5UGN - chains P and A of the 4 polymer chains in the assembly; structure by X-ray diffraction, 2.00 A resolution.

== Chain P ==
Molecule: 11-nt DNA strand
Sequence (11 nucleotides; each row starts with the number of its first residue):
     1 GCTGATGCGCC
Metal / ion sites: Mg2+ site 1: DC10, DC11 (together with 8CP) (shared with Asp190(A), Asp192(A), Asp256(A) of chain A); Mg2+ site 2: DC11 (together with 8CP, imidodiphosphoric acid) (shared with Asp190(A), Asp192(A) of chain A)

== Chain A ==
Protein: DNA polymerase beta
Source organism: Homo sapiens
Notes: EC 2.7.7.7, 4.2.99.-
UniProtKB: P06746 (DPOLB_HUMAN); residue numbers follow UniProt; this construct covers 1-335
Amino-acid sequence (335 residues; row label = number of the first residue in the row):
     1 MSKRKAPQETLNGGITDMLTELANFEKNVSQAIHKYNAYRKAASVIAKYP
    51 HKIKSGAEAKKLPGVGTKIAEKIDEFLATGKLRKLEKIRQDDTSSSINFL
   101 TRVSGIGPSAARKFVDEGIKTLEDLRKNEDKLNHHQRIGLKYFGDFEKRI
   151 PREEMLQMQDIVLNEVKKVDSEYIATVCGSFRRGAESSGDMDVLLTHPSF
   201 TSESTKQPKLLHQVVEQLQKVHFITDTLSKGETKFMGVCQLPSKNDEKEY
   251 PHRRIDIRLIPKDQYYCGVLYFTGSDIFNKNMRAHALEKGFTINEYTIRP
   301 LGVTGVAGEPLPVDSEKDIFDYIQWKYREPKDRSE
Unresolved in the structure: 1-9, 303-304
Metal / ion sites: Mg2+ site 1: Asp190, Asp192, Asp256 (together with 8CP) (shared with DC10(P), DC11(P) of chain P); Mg2+ site 2: Asp190, Asp192 (together with 8CP, imidodiphosphoric acid) (shared with DC11(P) of chain P)
Ligand contacts: imidodiphosphoric acid / 8CP: Arg149, Gly179, Ser180, Arg183, Ser188, Gly189, Asp190, Asp192, Tyr271, Phe272, Thr273, Gly274, Ser275, Asp276, Asn279
Swiss-Prot annotation at these positions:
  - region: Arg183 to Asp192 (DNA-binding)
  - active site: Lys72 (Nucleophile)
  - binding site (K(+)): Lys60, Leu62, Val65, Thr101, Val103, Ile106
  - binding site (Na(+)): Lys60, Leu62, Val65, Thr101, Val103, Ile106
  - binding site (dATP): Arg149, Ser180, Arg183, Gly189, Asp190
  - binding site (dCTP): Arg149, Ser180, Arg183, Gly189, Asp190
  - binding site (dGTP): Arg149, Ser180, Arg183, Gly189, Asp190, Asp192
  - binding site (dTTP): Arg149, Ser180, Arg183, Gly189, Asp190
  - binding site (Mg(2+)): Asp190, Asp192, Asp256
  - modified residue: Lys72 (N6-acetyllysine), Arg83 (Omega-N-methylarginine), Arg152 (Omega-N-methylarginine)
  - cross-link (Glycyl lysine isopeptide (Lys-Gly)): Lys41 (interchain with G-Cter in ubiquitin), Lys61 (interchain with G-Cter in ubiquitin), Lys81 (interchain with G-Cter in ubiquitin)
  - natural variant: Leu22 (L22P: Found in a gastric cancer sample; uncertain significance), Tyr39 (Y39C: Found in a gastric cancer sample; uncertain significance), Gly118 (G118V: Decreased DNA-directed DNA polymerase activity), Arg137 (R137Q: Decreased function in base-excision repair), Arg149 (R149I: Decreased DNA-directed DNA polymerase activity), Asp160 (D160N: Found in a gastric cancer sample; uncertain significance), Cys239 (C239R: Found in a gastric cancer sample; uncertain significance), Lys289 (K289M: Found in a colon cancer sample; uncertain significance), Asn294 (N294D: Found in a gastric cancer sample; uncertain significance), Glu295 (E295K: Found in a gastric cancer sample; uncertain significance)
  - mutagenesis: Phe25 (F25W: No effect on 5'-dRP lyase activity. Decreased ssDNA binding), His34 (H34G: Decreased 5'-dRP lyase activity. Decreased ssDNA binding), Lys35 (K35A: Decreased 5'-dRP lyase activity. Decreased ssDNA binding. Loss of 5'-dRP lyase activity; when associated with A-68 and A-72. Decreased ssDNA binding; when associated with A-68 and A-72 ...), Tyr39 (Y39F: No effect on 5'-dRP lyase activity; Y39Q: Abolishes DNA polymerase and 5'-dRP lyase activity), Lys41 (K41R: Abolishes ubiquitination; when associated with R-61 and R-81), Lys60 (K60A: Decreased 5'-dRP lyase activity. Decreased ssDNA binding), Lys61 (K61R: Abolishes ubiquitination; when associated with R-41 and R-81), Lys68 (K68A: No effect on 5'-dRP lyase activity. Decreased ssDNA binding. Loss of 5'-dRP lyase activity; when associated with A-35 and A-72. Decreased ssDNA binding; when associated with A-35 and A-72 ...), Glu71 (E71Q: No effect on 5'-dRP lyase activity. No effect on structure shown by circular dichroism. No effect on ssDNA binding), Lys72 (K72A: Severely reduced 5'-dRP lyase activity. Does not affect ssDNA binding. Loss of 5'-dRP lyase activity; when associated with A-35 and A-68. Decreased ssDNA binding ...), Glu75 (E75A: Slightly decreased 5'-dRP lyase activity. Decreased ssDNA binding. No effect on structure shown by circular dichroism), Lys81 (K81R: Abolishes ubiquitination; when associated with R-41 and R-61), 5 further mutagenesis entries in UniProt
What the authors report for this chain:
  - binding site for the ligand 8CP: Arg183

== Chain P / chain A interface ==
Pairs across the interface - 29 pairs, chain P then chain A:
  DG7(P) - Ser109(A)  phosphate contact
  DC8(P) - Gly105(A)  phosphate contact
  DC8(P) - Gly107(A)  hydrogen bond to the phosphate
  DC8(P) - Pro108(A)  phosphate contact
  DC8(P) - Ser109(A)  hydrogen bond to the phosphate
  DC8(P) - Ala110(A)  hydrogen bond to the phosphate
  DG9(P) - Val103(A)  phosphate contact
  DG9(P) - Ser104(A)  phosphate contact
  DG9(P) - Gly105(A)  hydrogen bond to the phosphate
  DG9(P) - Ile106(A)  phosphate contact
  DG9(P) - His135(A)  sugar contact
  DG9(P) - Met236(A)  phosphate contact
  DG9(P) - Arg254(A)  phosphate contact
  DC10(P) - Asp190(A)  phosphate contact
  DC10(P) - Asp192(A)  phosphate contact
  DC10(P) - Met236(A)  sugar contact
  DC10(P) - Arg254(A)  salt bridge to the phosphate
  DC10(P) - Asp256(A)  phosphate contact
  DC10(P) - Tyr271(A)  hydrogen bond to the base
  DC11(P) - Arg183(A)  phosphate contact
  DC11(P) - Asp190(A)  phosphate contact
  DC11(P) - Asp192(A)  phosphate contact
  DC11(P) - Tyr271(A)  sugar contact
  DC11(P) - Phe272(A)  sugar contact
  DC11(P) - Thr273(A)  phosphate contact
  DC11(P) - Gly274(A)  phosphate contact
  DC11(P) - Ser275(A)  sugar contact
  DC11(P) - Asp276(A)  base contact
  DC11(P) - Asn279(A)  hydrogen bond to the base
Also at the interface, not in a pair above, chain A (23 interface residues in all): Gly179

== Overview ==
5 residues of chain P and 23 residues of chain A are in contact, with 6 hydrogen bonds and 1 salt bridge.
Among the polar pairs are DC10(P)-Tyr271(A), DC11(P)-Asn279(A) and DC8(P)-Gly107(A). Ligands of chain A:
imidodiphosphoric acid / 8CP. The paper reports a binding site for the ligand 8CP at Arg183(A).
Here chain P is an 11-nt DNA strand and chain A is DNA polymerase beta (Homo sapiens). Entry 5UGN (DNA
polymerase beta imidodiphosphate reactant complex) was determined by X-ray diffraction (same publication as
5UGO and 5UGP).
